PDB entry 4HKJ | X-ray diffraction, 3.00 A resolution | chains A and B of the 4 polymer chains in the assembly

[Chain A]
Molecule: H-2 class I histocompatibility antigen, K-B alpha chain
Organism: Mus musculus
Notes: fragment: extracellular domain
UniProtKB: P01901 (HA1B_MOUSE); residues 1-280 here correspond to UniProt positions 22-301 (UniProt number = residue number + 21)
Sequence (280 residues; row label = number of the first residue in the row):
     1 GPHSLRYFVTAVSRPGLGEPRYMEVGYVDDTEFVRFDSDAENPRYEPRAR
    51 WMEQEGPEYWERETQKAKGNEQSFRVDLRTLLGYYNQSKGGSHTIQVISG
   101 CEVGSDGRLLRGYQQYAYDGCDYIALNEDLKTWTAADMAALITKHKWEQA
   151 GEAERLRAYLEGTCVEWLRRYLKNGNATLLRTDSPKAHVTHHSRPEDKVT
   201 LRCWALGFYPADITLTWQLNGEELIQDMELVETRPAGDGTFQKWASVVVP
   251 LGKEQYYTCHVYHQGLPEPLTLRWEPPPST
Not modelled in the structure: 278-280
Disulfides: Cys101-Cys164, Cys203-Cys259
What the authors report for this chain:
  - mutagenesis - Y84A/C121S: increased binding to CPXV203 protein
  - mutagenesis - M228T: abolished binding to AF6-88.5.3
  - mutagenesis - D227K/E229Y: decreased co-localization with CPXV203 protein

[Chain B]
Molecule: Beta-2-microglobulin
Organism: Homo sapiens
UniProtKB: P61769 (B2MG_HUMAN); residues 1-99 here correspond to UniProt positions 21-119 (UniProt number = residue number + 20)
Sequence (100 residues; each row starts with the number of its first residue; numbering starts at 0):
     0 MIQRTPKIQVYSRHPAENGKSNFLNCYVSGFHPSDIEVDLLKNGERIEKV
    50 EHSDLSFSKDWSFYLLYYTEFTPTEKDEYACRVNHVTLSQPKIVKWDRDM
Construct notes: initiating methionine (0)
Disulfides: Cys25-Cys80

[Chain A / chain B interface]
Residue-residue contacts - 53 pairs, chain A then chain B:
  Phe8(A) - Phe56(B)
  Val9(A) - Phe56(B)
  Thr10(A) - Phe56(B)
  Val12(A) - Ser33(B)
  Met23(A) - Leu54(B)  hydrophobic
  Tyr27(A) - Ser55(B)
  Tyr27(A) - Tyr63(B)
  Arg35(A) - Asp53(B)  salt bridge
  Arg35(A) - Leu54(B)  hydrogen bond (side chain-backbone)
  Arg35(A) - Ser55(B)  hydrogen bond
  Arg48(A) - Asp53(B)  salt bridge
  Gln96(A) - His31(B)  hydrogen bond
  Gln96(A) - Phe56(B)
  Gln96(A) - Trp60(B)  hydrogen bond (side chain-backbone)
  Gln96(A) - Phe62(B)
  Ile98(A) - Phe56(B)  hydrophobic
  Ile98(A) - Trp60(B)  hydrophobic
  Gln115(A) - Trp60(B)
  Ala117(A) - Trp60(B)
  Asp119(A) - Met0(B)
  Asp119(A) - Ile1(B)  hydrogen bond (backbone-backbone)
  Asp119(A) - His31(B)
  Gly120(A) - Ile1(B)
  Gly120(A) - His31(B)
  Gly120(A) - Trp60(B)
  Cys121(A) - Met0(B)
  Cys121(A) - Ile1(B)  hydrophobic
  Asp122(A) - Trp60(B)  hydrogen bond
  Thr190(A) - Asp98(B)  hydrogen bond
  His192(A) - Asp98(B)  salt bridge
  Arg202(A) - Asp98(B)  salt bridge
  Arg202(A) - Met99(B)
  Trp204(A) - Asp98(B)  hydrogen bond
  Trp204(A) - Met99(B)
  Leu206(A) - Pro14(B)  hydrophobic
  Glu232(A) - Lys6(B)  salt bridge
  Glu232(A) - Gln8(B)
  Arg234(A) - Gln8(B)  hydrogen bond
  Arg234(A) - Tyr10(B)
  Arg234(A) - Met99(B)  hydrogen bond (side chain-backbone)
  Pro235(A) - Tyr10(B)  hydrogen bond (backbone-side chain)
  Pro235(A) - Asn24(B)
  Pro235(A) - Tyr26(B)
  Pro235(A) - Leu65(B)  hydrophobic
  Ala236(A) - Arg12(B)  hydrogen bond (backbone-side chain)
  Ala236(A) - Asn24(B)  hydrogen bond (backbone-side chain)
  Gly237(A) - Arg12(B)  hydrogen bond (backbone-side chain)
  Gly237(A) - Leu65(B)
  Asp238(A) - Arg12(B)
  Gln242(A) - Tyr10(B)
  Gln242(A) - Ser11(B)  hydrogen bond (side chain-backbone)
  Gln242(A) - Arg12(B)  hydrogen bond (side chain-backbone)
  Trp244(A) - Met99(B)  hydrogen bond (side chain-backbone)
Also at the interface, not in a pair above, chain A (35 interface residues in all): Arg21, Thr94, Val97, Tyr116, His188, Val231
Also at the interface, not in a pair above, chain B (25 interface residues in all): Ser28, Ser57, Lys58

[In short]
35 residues of chain A face 25 of chain B across their interface, with 17 hydrogen bonds and 5 salt bridges.
Polar contacts include Arg35(A)-Asp53(B), Arg48(A)-Asp53(B) and His192(A)-Asp98(B). From the paper: Y84A/C121S
of chain A increase binding to CPXV203 protein; M228T of chain A abolishes binding to AF6-88.5.3.
Chain A is H-2 class I histocompatibility antigen, K-B alpha chain (Mus musculus) and chain B is
Beta-2-microglobulin (Homo sapiens); the structure, Structure of Cowpox CPXV203 in complex with MHCI (H-2Kb),
was determined by X-ray diffraction.
